PDB entry 6MJU | X-ray diffraction, 2.45 A resolution | chain A

== Chain A ==
Protein: Cyclic GMP-AMP synthase
Source organism: Homo sapiens
Notes: EC 2.7.7.86
UniProt: Q8N884 (CGAS_HUMAN); residues 152-522 here = UniProt positions 152-522
Amino-acid sequence (372 residues; numbered 151 to 522; the number before each row is that of its first residue):
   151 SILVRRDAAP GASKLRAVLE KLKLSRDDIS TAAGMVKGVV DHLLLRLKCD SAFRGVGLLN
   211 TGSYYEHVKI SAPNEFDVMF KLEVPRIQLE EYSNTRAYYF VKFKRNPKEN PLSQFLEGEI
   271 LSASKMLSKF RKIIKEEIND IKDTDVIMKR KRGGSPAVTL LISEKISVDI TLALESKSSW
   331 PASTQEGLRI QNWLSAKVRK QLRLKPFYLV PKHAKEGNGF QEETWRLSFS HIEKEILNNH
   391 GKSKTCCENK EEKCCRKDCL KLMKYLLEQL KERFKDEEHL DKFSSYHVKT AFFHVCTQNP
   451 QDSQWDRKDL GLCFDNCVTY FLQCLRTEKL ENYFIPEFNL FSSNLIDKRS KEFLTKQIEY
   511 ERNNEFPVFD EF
Not modelled in the structure: 151-160, 255-259, 288-303, 311-315, 365-368, 522
Differences from the reference sequence: expression tag (151); engineered mutation Glu-427 (Lys in Q8N884), Glu-428 (Lys in Q8N884)
Ion coordination: Zn2+: His-390, Cys-396, Cys-397, Cys-404
Ligand contacts: JUM (1-[6,7-dichloro-9-(1H-pyrazol-4-yl)-1,3,4,5-tetrahydro-2H-pyrido[4,3-b]indol-2-yl]-2-hydroxyethan-1-one): Lys-362, Arg-376, Leu-377, Ser-378, Phe-379, Ser-380, Glu-383, Ser-434, Tyr-436, His-437, Asn-482, Phe-488, Leu-490, Leu-495
UniProt features mapped onto this chain:
  - region: Lys-384 to Lys-407 (DNA-binding)
  - motif: Leu-169 to Leu-174 (Nuclear export signal), Asp-295 to Ser-305 (Nuclear localization signal), Lys-299 to Arg-302 (KRKR-loop)
  - binding site (GTP): Thr-211, Asp-319, Arg-376 to Glu-383
  - binding site (ATP): Ser-213, Glu-225 to Asp-227, Ser-380 to Glu-383, Lys-414, Ser-435 to Lys-439
  - binding site (Mg(2+)): Glu-225, Asp-227, Asp-319
  - binding site (2',3'-cGAMP): Asp-227, Asp-319, Lys-362, Arg-376
  - binding site (Zn(2+)): His-390, Cys-396, Cys-397, Cys-404
  - site: Asp-157, Ala-158 (Cleavage), Lys-187 (Important for preferential detection of curved long DNA), Leu-195 (Important for preferential detection of curved long DNA), Arg-255 (Arginine-anchor), Asp-319, Ile-320 (Cleavage)
  - modified residue: Asp-191 (PolyADP-ribosyl aspartic acid), Asn-210 (Microbial infection: Deamidated asparagine), Ser-213 (Phosphoserine), Tyr-215 (Phosphotyrosine), Glu-286 (5-glutamyl polyglutamate), Ser-305 (Phosphoserine), Glu-314 (5-glutamyl glutamate), Lys-384 (N6-acetyllysine), Asn-389 (Microbial infection: Deamidated asparagine), Lys-392 (N6-acetyllysine), Lys-394 (N6-acetyllysine), Lys-414 (N6-acetyllysine), Ser-434 (Phosphoserine), Ser-435 (Phosphoserine), Gln-451 (Microbial infection: Deamidated glutamine), Gln-454 (Microbial infection: Deamidated glutamine), Lys-506 (N6-methyllysine)
  - lipidation (S-palmitoyl cysteine): Cys-404, Cys-405, Cys-474
  - cross-link (Glycyl lysine isopeptide (Lys-Gly)): Lys-173 (interchain with G-Cter in ubiquitin), Lys-231 (interchain with G-Cter in SUMO), Lys-285 (interchain with G-Cter in ubiquitin), Lys-347 (interchain with G-Cter in SUMO), Lys-384 (interchain with G-Cter in SUMO), Lys-394 (interchain with G-Cter in SUMO), Lys-411 (interchain with G-Cter in ubiquitin), Lys-414 (interchain with G-Cter in ubiquitin), Lys-479 (interchain with G-Cter in SUMO)
  - natural variant: Gly-303 (G303E: Found in patients with tumors), Lys-432 (K432T: Found in patients with uterine endometrioid carcinoma)
  - mutagenesis: Asp-157 (D157A: No effect on type I IFN and RSAD2 induction. Highly decreases cleavage by CASP1 and enhances type I IFN and enhances RSAD2 induction upon DNA virus infection ...), Leu-169 to Leu-174 (Abolished export from the nucleus to the cytosol in response to DNA stimulation), Lys-171 to Leu-174 (Abolishes DNA-binding but does not affect translocation to the nucleus following treatment with etoposide; when associated with A-407), Lys-171 (K171A: No effect on stimulation of interferon production), Leu-172 (L172A: Impaired type-I interferon production in response to DNA stimulation), Lys-173 (K173A: Strongly reduces enzyme activity and stimulation of interferon production; when associated with A-176. No effect on stimulation of interferon production ...), Leu-174 (L174N: Strongly reduces enzyme activity and stimulation of interferon production), Arg-176 (R176A: Strongly reduces enzyme activity and stimulation of interferon production; when associated with A-173), Lys-187 (K187N: Induces alteration of the DNA-binding surface and leads to increased synthesis of cyclic GMP-AMP (cGAMP); when associated with R-195), Asp-191 (D191A: Abolished poly-ADP-ribosylation by PARP1, stimulating interferon production), Leu-195 (L195R: Induces alteration of the DNA-binding surface and leads to increased synthesis of cyclic GMP-AMP (cGAMP); when associated with N-187), Asn-210 to Tyr-214 (Abolishes DNA-binding but does not affect translocation to the nucleus following treatment with etoposide; when associated with A-384), 58 further mutagenesis entries in UniProt
From the paper describing this entry:
  - binding site for JUM: Arg-376, Tyr-436, His-437, Asn-482, Phe-488, Leu-490
  - mutagenesis - N482H: abolished catalytic activity
  - mutagenesis - Y248F: unchanged catalytic activity
  - mutagenesis - Y248F (250-fold): decreased binding to JUM

== Summary ==
Chain A binds compound JUM. His-390, Cys-396, Cys-397 and Cys-404 form the Zn2+ site. From UniProt: 10
GTP-binding residues, 14 ATP-binding residues, 3 Mg2+-binding residues and 4 residues binding 2',3'-cGAMP. The
paper reports a binding site for JUM at Arg-376, Tyr-436 and His-437 among others; N482H abolishes catalytic
activity.
Chain A is Cyclic GMP-AMP synthase (Homo sapiens); the structure, human cGAS catalytic domain bound with the
inhibitor G108, was determined by X-ray diffraction, deposited together with 6MJW and 6MJX.
